Entry 6X4Y (electron microscopy, 3.60 A resolution); this record covers chains A and P of the 9 polymer chains in the assembly.

# Chain A
Molecule: Transcription-repair-coupling factor
Organism: Escherichia coli
Notes: EC 3.6.4.-
Reference sequence: A0A024L3Y3 (A0A024L3Y3_ECOLX); residue numbers follow UniProt; this construct covers 1-1148
Sequence (1148 residues; row label = number of the first residue in the row):
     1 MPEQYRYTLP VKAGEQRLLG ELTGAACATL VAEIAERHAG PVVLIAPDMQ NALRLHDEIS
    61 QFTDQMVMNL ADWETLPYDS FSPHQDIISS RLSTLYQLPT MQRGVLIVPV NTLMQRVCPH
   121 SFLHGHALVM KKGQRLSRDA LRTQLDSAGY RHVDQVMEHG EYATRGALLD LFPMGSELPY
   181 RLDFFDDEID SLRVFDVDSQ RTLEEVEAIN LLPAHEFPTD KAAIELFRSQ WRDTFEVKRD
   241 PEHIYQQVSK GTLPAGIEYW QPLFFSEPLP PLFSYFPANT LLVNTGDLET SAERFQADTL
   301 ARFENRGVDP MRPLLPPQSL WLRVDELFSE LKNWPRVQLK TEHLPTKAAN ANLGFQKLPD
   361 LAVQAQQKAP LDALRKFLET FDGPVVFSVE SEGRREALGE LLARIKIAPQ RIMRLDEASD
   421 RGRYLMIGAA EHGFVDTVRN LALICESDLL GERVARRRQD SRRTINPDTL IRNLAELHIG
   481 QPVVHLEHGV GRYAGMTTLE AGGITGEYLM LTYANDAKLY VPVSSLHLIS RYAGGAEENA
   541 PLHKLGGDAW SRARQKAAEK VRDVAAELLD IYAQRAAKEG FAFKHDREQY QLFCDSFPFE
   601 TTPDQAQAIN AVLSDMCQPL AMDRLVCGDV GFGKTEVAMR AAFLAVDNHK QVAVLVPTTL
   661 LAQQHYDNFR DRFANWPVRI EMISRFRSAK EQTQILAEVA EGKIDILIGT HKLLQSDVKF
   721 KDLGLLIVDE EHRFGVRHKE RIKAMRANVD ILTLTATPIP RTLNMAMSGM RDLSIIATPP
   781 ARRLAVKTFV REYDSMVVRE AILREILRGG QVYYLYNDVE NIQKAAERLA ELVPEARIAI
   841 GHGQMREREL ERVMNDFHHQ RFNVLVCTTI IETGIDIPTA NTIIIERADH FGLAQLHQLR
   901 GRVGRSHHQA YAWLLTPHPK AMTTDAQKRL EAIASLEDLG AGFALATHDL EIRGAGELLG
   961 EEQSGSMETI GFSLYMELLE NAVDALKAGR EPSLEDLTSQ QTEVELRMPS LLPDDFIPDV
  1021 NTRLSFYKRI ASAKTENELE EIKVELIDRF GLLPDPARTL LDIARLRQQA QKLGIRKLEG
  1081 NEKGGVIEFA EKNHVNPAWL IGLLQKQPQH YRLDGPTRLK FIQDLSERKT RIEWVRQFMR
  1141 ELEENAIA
Disordered / not traced: 1-3, 1148
Residues lining bound ligands: ADP (adenosine-5'-diphosphate): Phe-597, Phe-599, Glu-600, Gln-605, Asp-629, Val-630, Gly-631, Phe-632, Gly-633, Lys-634, Thr-635, Pro-780, Arg-783, Arg-905
What the authors report for this chain:
  - conformationally variable residues (domain motion): Gly-942

# Chain P
Molecule: 64-nt DNA strand
Sequence (64 nucleotides; numbered 1 to 64; the number before each row is that of its first residue):
     1 GGGTATTCGC CGCGTACCTC TCCTAGCCCG CAAGTATCCT ATTCCTTGCA GCGGTGCCGT
    61 TGGG
Disordered / not traced: 56-64

# How chain A and chain P interact
Contacting residue pairs - 27 pairs, chain A then chain P:
  Ala-553(A) / DC29(P)  sugar contact
  Ala-553(A) / DG30(P)  phosphate contact
  Lys-556(A) / DC28(P)  phosphate contact
  Lys-556(A) / DC29(P)  phosphate contact
  Thr-658(A) / DG34(P)  hydrogen bond to the phosphate
  Thr-658(A) / DT35(P)  hydrogen bond to the phosphate
  Thr-659(A) / DT35(P)  hydrogen bond to the phosphate
  Ser-684(A) / DA36(P)  phosphate contact
  Arg-685(A) / DT35(P)  salt bridge to the phosphate
  Arg-685(A) / DA36(P)  salt bridge to the phosphate
  Thr-710(A) / DT35(P)  sugar contact
  His-711(A) / DT35(P)  sugar contact
  Lys-712(A) / DA36(P)  sugar contact
  Lys-712(A) / DT37(P)  salt bridge to the phosphate
  Arg-733(A) / DG34(P)  hydrogen bond to the sugar
  Asn-817(A) / DA32(P)  sugar contact
  Val-819(A) / DA32(P)  phosphate contact
  His-842(A) / DA33(P)  phosphate contact
  Gly-843(A) / DA33(P)  hydrogen bond to the phosphate
  Gln-844(A) / DA32(P)  hydrogen bond to the phosphate
  Gln-844(A) / DA33(P)  phosphate contact
  Thr-868(A) / DA32(P)  phosphate contact
  Thr-868(A) / DA33(P)  hydrogen bond to the phosphate
  Thr-869(A) / DA33(P)  hydrogen bond to the sugar
  Ile-870(A) / DA33(P)  phosphate contact
  Ile-870(A) / DG34(P)  phosphate contact
  Met-967(A) / DC27(P)  phosphate contact
Interface residues without a listed pair, chain A (28 interface residues in all): Ala-365, Lys-368, Arg-404, Ala-549, Gln-555, Gln-715, Asp-818, Thr-873, Ser-966
Interface residues without a listed pair, chain P (13 interface residues in all): DG26, DC44, DC45

# Overview
The interface between chain A and chain P involves 28 residues on one side and 13 on the other; the contacts
include 8 hydrogen bonds and 3 salt bridges. Polar contacts include Arg-733(A)/DG34(P), Thr-869(A)/DA33(P) and
Thr-658(A)/DG34(P). Ligands of chain A: ADP. The paper reports conformational variability at Gly-942(A).
Here chain A is Transcription-repair-coupling factor (Escherichia coli) and chain P is a 64-nt DNA strand.
Entry 6X4Y (Mfd-bound E.coli RNA polymerase elongation complex - IV state) was determined by electron
microscopy, deposited together with 6X26, 6X2F, 6X2N, 6X43, 6X4W and 6X50.
